Entry 4O3O (X-ray diffraction, 1.70 A resolution); this record covers chains A and P of the 3 polymer chains in the assembly.

Chain A:
Molecule: DNA polymerase eta
Source organism: Homo sapiens
Notes: EC 2.7.7.7
Reference sequence: Q9Y253 (POLH_HUMAN); numbering as in UniProt (aligned over 1-432)
Chain sequence (435 residues; numbered -2 to 432; the number before each row is that of its first residue; numbers below 1 keep their minus sign (Gly-2 is residue -2)):
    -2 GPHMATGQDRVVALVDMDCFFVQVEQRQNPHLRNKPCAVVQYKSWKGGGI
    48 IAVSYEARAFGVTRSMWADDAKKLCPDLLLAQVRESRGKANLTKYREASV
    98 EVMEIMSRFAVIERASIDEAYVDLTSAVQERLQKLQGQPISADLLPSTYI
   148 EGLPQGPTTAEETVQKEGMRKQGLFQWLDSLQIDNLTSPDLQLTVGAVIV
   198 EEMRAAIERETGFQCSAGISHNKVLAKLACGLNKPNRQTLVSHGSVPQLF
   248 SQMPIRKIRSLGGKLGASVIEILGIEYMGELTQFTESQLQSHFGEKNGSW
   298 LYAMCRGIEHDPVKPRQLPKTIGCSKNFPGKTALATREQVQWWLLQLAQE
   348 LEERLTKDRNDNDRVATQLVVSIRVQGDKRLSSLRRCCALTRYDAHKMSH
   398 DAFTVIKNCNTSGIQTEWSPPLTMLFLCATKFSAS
Unresolved in the structure: 156-159
Construct notes: expression tag (-2 to 0)
Bound ions: Mg2+ site 1: Asp13, Met14, Asp115 (together with DZ4); Mg2+ site 2: Asp13, Asp115, Glu116 (together with DZ4) (shared with DT8(P) of chain P)
Residues lining bound ligands: DZ4 (2'-deoxy-5'-O-[(R)-hydroxy{[(R)-hydroxy(phosphonooxy)phosphoryl]amino}phosphoryl]adenosine): Asp13, Met14, Asp15, Cys16, Phe17, Phe18, Ile48, Ala49, Tyr52, Arg55, Arg61, Ile114, Asp115, Glu116, Lys231
UniProt features mapped onto this chain:
  - binding site (Mg(2+)): Asp13, Met14, Asp115, Glu116
  - binding site (Mn(2+)): Asp13, Met14, Asp115, Glu116
  - binding site (a 2'-deoxyribonucleoside 5'-triphosphate): Arg61
  - natural variant: Val37 (deletion: In XPV), Leu75 (deletion: In XPV), Arg93 (R93P: In XPV), Arg111 (R111H: In XPV), Thr122 (T122P: In XPV), Gly153 (G153D: In a breast cancer sample), Thr191 (T191P: In XPV), Gly263 (G263V: In XPV), Val266 (V266D: In XPV), Gly295 (G295R: In XPV), Arg361 (R361S: In XPV)
  - mutagenesis: Tyr52 (Y52A/F: Reduces DNA polymerase activity; Y52E: Reduces DNA polymerase activity. Increases fidelity of replication and reduces translesion bypass), Arg61 (R61A: Reduces enzymatic activity by two-thirds), Ser62 (S62G: Increased DNA polymerase activity and translesion bypass compared to wild-type), Ala68 (A68S/V: Severe reduction in thymine dimer translesion bypass), Asn324 to Pro326 (Reduces binding to chromatin and to monoubiquitinated PCNA. Abolishes binding to monoubiquitinated PCNA; when associated with 705-E--H-713 Del)
Reported in the primary citation:
  - binding site for the 12-nt DNA strand: Gln38
  - conformationally variable residues (side-chain flip): Arg61
  - binding site for DZ4: Arg61
  - specificity-determining residues: Arg61 (proposed by the authors, not directly observed)

Chain P:
Molecule: 8-nt DNA strand
Sequence (8 nucleotides; numbered 1 to 8; the number before each row is that of its first residue):
     1 AGCGTCAT
Bound ions: Mg2+: DT8 (together with DZ4) (shared with Asp13(A), Asp115(A), Glu116(A) of chain A)

Interface between chain A and chain P:
Contacting residue pairs - 24 pairs, chain A then chain P:
  Ser113(A) - DT8(P)  hydrogen bond to the phosphate
  Asp115(A) - DT8(P)  phosphate contact
  Glu116(A) - DT8(P)  phosphate contact
  Lys224(A) - DT8(P)  salt bridge to the phosphate
  Ile255(A) - DA7(P)  phosphate contact
  Arg256(A) - DA7(P)  phosphate contact
  Ser257(A) - DC6(P)  phosphate contact
  Ser257(A) - DA7(P)  hydrogen bond to the phosphate
  Leu258(A) - DA7(P)  hydrogen bond to the phosphate
  Gly259(A) - DA7(P)  hydrogen bond to the phosphate
  Gly260(A) - DC6(P)  phosphate contact
  Gly260(A) - DA7(P)  phosphate contact
  Lys261(A) - DT5(P)  salt bridge to the phosphate
  Lys261(A) - DC6(P)  hydrogen bond to the phosphate
  Leu262(A) - DC6(P)  hydrogen bond to the phosphate
  Arg377(A) - DG4(P)  salt bridge to the phosphate
  Leu378(A) - DC6(P)  base contact
  Leu381(A) - DC3(P)  phosphate contact
  Arg382(A) - DG2(P)  sugar contact
  Arg382(A) - DC3(P)  hydrogen bond to the phosphate
  Arg382(A) - DG4(P)  hydrogen bond to the base
  Arg383(A) - DG2(P)  sugar contact
  Arg383(A) - DC3(P)  salt bridge to the phosphate
  Cys384(A) - DG2(P)  hydrogen bond to the phosphate
Also at the interface, not in a pair above, chain A (21 interface residues in all): Asp13, Ser379, Ser380
Also at the interface, not in a pair above, chain P (8 interface residues in all): DA1

Overview:
The interface between chain A and chain P involves 21 residues on one side and 8 on the other, with 9 hydrogen
bonds and 4 salt bridges. Polar pairs include Arg382(A)-DG4(P), Ser113(A)-DT8(P) and Ser257(A)-DA7(P). From
the paper: a binding site for the 12-nt DNA strand at Gln38(A); a binding site for DZ4 at Arg61(A).
Chain A is DNA polymerase eta (Homo sapiens) and chain P is an 8-nt DNA strand; the structure, Crystal
structure of human polymerase eta inserting datp opposite an 8-oxog containing dna template, was determined by
X-ray diffraction (same publication as 4O3N, 4O3P, 4O3Q, 4O3R and 4O3S).
